Entry 3L89 (X-ray diffraction, 3.50 A resolution); this record covers chains A and C of the 6 polymer chains in the assembly.

Chain A (and C):
Protein: Fiber protein
Source organism: Human adenovirus 21
Notes: fragment: Ad21 fiber knob; chain C of this document is another copy of the same molecule, construct and numbering; everything in this record applies to it too
UniProtKB: Q2KS96 (Q2KS96_9ADEN); residues 123-323 here = UniProt positions 123-323
Amino-acid sequence (201 residues; each row starts with the number of its first residue):
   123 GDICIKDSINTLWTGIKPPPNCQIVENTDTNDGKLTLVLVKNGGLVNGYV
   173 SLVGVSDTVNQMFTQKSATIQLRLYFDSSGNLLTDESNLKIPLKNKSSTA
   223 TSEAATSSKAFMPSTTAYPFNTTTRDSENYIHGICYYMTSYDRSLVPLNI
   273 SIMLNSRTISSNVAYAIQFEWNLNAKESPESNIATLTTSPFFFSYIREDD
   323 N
Not modelled in the structure: 123-128, 220-228, 246, 322-323 (chain C: 123-129, 220-228, 323)
From the paper describing this entry:
  - conformationally variable residues (loop rearrangement): F242 to D248

Chain A / chain C interface:
Residue-residue contacts (40; chain A residue first):
  T133(A) with G165(C); G166(C), hydrogen bond (side chain-backbone)
  I138(A) with S236(C); T238(C); A239(C), hydrophobic; I318(C), hydrophobic
  K139(A) with T238(C); A239(C); P241(C); D248(C), salt bridge; E250(C), salt bridge
  V160(A) with L167(C), hydrophobic; I318(C), hydrophobic
  V162(A) with N164(C); G165(C); L167(C), hydrophobic
  K163(A) with N164(C)
  N164(A) with N164(C)
  N169(A) with N164(C); N169(C)
  Y171(A) with L167(C), hydrophobic; Y240(C), hydrogen bond; S316(C)
  V175(A) with E250(C)
  K218(A) with G166(C); D321(C), salt bridge
  Y258(A) with H254(C); I256(C)
  M260(A) with S249(C); Y252(C), hydrophobic; H254(C)
  R265(A) with R247(C), hydrogen bond (side chain-backbone); S249(C), hydrogen bond
  L267(A) with H254(C)
  T309(A) with S249(C)
  S311(A) with H254(C)
  P312(A) with Y252(C)
  F314(A) with I253(C), hydrophobic; F315(C), hydrophobic; S316(C)
Other interface residues (no listed pair), chain A (22 interface residues in all): N132, W135, T158
Other interface residues (no listed pair), chain C (25 interface residues in all): G255, F314, Y317

Overview:
Chain A and chain C form an interface of 22 and 25 residues respectively; the contacts include 4 hydrogen
bonds and 3 salt bridges. Polar pairs include K139(A)-D248(C), K139(A)-E250(C) and K218(A)-D321(C). The paper
reports conformational variability at F242(A).
Both chains are Fiber protein (Human adenovirus 21). Entry 3L89 (Human Adenovirus type 21 knob in complex with
domains SCR1 and SCR2 of CD46 (membrane cofactor ...) was determined by X-ray diffraction together with 3L88
from the same study.
